Entry 5DJ2 (X-ray diffraction, 2.56 A resolution); this record covers chains A and C of the 3 polymer chains in the assembly.

# Chain A
Protein: Ig gamma-1 chain C region
From: Homo sapiens
UniProtKB: P01857 (IGHG1_HUMAN); residues 221-447 here correspond to UniProt positions 104-330 (UniProt number = residue number - 117)
Chain sequence (227 residues; each row starts with the number of its first residue):
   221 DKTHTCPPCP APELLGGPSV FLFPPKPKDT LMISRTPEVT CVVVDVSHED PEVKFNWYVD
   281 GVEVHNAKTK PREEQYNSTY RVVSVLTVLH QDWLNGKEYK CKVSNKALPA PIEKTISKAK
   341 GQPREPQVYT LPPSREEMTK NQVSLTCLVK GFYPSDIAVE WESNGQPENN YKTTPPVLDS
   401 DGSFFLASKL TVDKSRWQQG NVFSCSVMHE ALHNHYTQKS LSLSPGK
Unresolved in the structure: 221-236, 445-447
Differences from the reference sequence: variant Glu356 (Asp239 in P01857), Met358 (Leu241 in P01857); engineered mutation Ala407 (Tyr290 in P01857)
Swiss-Prot annotation at these positions:
  - glycosylation: Asn297 (N-linked (GlcNAc...) (complex) asparagine)
Cystine bridges: Cys261-Cys321, Cys367-Cys425
Glycans and other covalent adducts: glycan linked to Asn297

# Chain C
Protein: Fc-III peptide
Chain sequence (13 residues; each row starts with the number of its first residue):
     1 DCAWHLGELV WCT
Cystine bridges: Cys2-Cys12

# How chain A and chain C interact
Contacting residue pairs - 30 pairs, chain A then chain C:
  Leu251(A) - Val10(C)
  Leu251(A) - Trp11(C)
  Met252(A) - Glu8(C)
  Met252(A) - Leu9(C)
  Met252(A) - Val10(C)
  Ile253(A) - Leu9(C)  hydrophobic
  Ile253(A) - Val10(C)  hydrogen bond (backbone-backbone)
  Ile253(A) - Trp11(C)  hydrophobic
  Ser254(A) - Glu8(C)
  Ser254(A) - Leu9(C)  hydrogen bond (side chain-backbone)
  Arg255(A) - Glu8(C)  salt bridge
  Gln311(A) - Trp11(C)
  Glu380(A) - His5(C)  salt bridge
  Glu382(A) - Leu6(C)
  Gly385(A) - Leu6(C)
  Ser426(A) - His5(C)
  Met428(A) - His5(C)
  His433(A) - Asp1(C)  salt bridge
  His433(A) - Thr13(C)
  Asn434(A) - Asp1(C)  hydrogen bond (side chain-backbone)
  Asn434(A) - Ala3(C)
  Asn434(A) - Val10(C)
  Asn434(A) - Trp11(C)
  Asn434(A) - Cys12(C)
  Asn434(A) - Thr13(C)  hydrogen bond (side chain-backbone)
  His435(A) - Trp11(C)
  Tyr436(A) - Ala3(C)  hydrophobic
  Tyr436(A) - Trp4(C)
  Tyr436(A) - His5(C)  hydrogen bond
  Tyr436(A) - Val10(C)  hydrophobic
Interface residues without a listed pair, chain A (18 interface residues in all): Thr250, His310, Pro387
Interface residues without a listed pair, chain C (12 interface residues in all): Cys2

# In short
18 residues of chain A and 12 residues of chain C are in contact, with 5 hydrogen bonds and 3 salt bridges.
Among the polar pairs are Arg255(A)-Glu8(C), Glu380(A)-His5(C) and His433(A)-Asp1(C).
Chain A is Ig gamma-1 chain C region (Homo sapiens) and chain C is Fc-III peptide; the structure, Fc
Heterodimer Design 7.4 Y407A + T366V/K409V, was determined by X-ray diffraction (same publication as 5DI8,
5DJ0, 5DJ6, 5DJ8, 5DJA, 5DJC and 10 further entries).
